PDB entry 8QPK | electron microscopy, 4.20 A resolution (low resolution: residue-level contacts below are approximate; hydrogen-bond / salt-bridge calls are withheld) | chains A and z of the 16 polymer chains in the assembly

Chain A:
Name: Pre-mRNA-processing-splicing factor 8
Organism: Homo sapiens
Reference sequence: Q6P2Q9 (PRP8_HUMAN); residue numbers follow UniProt; this construct covers 1-2335
Amino-acid sequence (2335 residues; numbered 1 to 2335; the number before each row is that of its first residue):
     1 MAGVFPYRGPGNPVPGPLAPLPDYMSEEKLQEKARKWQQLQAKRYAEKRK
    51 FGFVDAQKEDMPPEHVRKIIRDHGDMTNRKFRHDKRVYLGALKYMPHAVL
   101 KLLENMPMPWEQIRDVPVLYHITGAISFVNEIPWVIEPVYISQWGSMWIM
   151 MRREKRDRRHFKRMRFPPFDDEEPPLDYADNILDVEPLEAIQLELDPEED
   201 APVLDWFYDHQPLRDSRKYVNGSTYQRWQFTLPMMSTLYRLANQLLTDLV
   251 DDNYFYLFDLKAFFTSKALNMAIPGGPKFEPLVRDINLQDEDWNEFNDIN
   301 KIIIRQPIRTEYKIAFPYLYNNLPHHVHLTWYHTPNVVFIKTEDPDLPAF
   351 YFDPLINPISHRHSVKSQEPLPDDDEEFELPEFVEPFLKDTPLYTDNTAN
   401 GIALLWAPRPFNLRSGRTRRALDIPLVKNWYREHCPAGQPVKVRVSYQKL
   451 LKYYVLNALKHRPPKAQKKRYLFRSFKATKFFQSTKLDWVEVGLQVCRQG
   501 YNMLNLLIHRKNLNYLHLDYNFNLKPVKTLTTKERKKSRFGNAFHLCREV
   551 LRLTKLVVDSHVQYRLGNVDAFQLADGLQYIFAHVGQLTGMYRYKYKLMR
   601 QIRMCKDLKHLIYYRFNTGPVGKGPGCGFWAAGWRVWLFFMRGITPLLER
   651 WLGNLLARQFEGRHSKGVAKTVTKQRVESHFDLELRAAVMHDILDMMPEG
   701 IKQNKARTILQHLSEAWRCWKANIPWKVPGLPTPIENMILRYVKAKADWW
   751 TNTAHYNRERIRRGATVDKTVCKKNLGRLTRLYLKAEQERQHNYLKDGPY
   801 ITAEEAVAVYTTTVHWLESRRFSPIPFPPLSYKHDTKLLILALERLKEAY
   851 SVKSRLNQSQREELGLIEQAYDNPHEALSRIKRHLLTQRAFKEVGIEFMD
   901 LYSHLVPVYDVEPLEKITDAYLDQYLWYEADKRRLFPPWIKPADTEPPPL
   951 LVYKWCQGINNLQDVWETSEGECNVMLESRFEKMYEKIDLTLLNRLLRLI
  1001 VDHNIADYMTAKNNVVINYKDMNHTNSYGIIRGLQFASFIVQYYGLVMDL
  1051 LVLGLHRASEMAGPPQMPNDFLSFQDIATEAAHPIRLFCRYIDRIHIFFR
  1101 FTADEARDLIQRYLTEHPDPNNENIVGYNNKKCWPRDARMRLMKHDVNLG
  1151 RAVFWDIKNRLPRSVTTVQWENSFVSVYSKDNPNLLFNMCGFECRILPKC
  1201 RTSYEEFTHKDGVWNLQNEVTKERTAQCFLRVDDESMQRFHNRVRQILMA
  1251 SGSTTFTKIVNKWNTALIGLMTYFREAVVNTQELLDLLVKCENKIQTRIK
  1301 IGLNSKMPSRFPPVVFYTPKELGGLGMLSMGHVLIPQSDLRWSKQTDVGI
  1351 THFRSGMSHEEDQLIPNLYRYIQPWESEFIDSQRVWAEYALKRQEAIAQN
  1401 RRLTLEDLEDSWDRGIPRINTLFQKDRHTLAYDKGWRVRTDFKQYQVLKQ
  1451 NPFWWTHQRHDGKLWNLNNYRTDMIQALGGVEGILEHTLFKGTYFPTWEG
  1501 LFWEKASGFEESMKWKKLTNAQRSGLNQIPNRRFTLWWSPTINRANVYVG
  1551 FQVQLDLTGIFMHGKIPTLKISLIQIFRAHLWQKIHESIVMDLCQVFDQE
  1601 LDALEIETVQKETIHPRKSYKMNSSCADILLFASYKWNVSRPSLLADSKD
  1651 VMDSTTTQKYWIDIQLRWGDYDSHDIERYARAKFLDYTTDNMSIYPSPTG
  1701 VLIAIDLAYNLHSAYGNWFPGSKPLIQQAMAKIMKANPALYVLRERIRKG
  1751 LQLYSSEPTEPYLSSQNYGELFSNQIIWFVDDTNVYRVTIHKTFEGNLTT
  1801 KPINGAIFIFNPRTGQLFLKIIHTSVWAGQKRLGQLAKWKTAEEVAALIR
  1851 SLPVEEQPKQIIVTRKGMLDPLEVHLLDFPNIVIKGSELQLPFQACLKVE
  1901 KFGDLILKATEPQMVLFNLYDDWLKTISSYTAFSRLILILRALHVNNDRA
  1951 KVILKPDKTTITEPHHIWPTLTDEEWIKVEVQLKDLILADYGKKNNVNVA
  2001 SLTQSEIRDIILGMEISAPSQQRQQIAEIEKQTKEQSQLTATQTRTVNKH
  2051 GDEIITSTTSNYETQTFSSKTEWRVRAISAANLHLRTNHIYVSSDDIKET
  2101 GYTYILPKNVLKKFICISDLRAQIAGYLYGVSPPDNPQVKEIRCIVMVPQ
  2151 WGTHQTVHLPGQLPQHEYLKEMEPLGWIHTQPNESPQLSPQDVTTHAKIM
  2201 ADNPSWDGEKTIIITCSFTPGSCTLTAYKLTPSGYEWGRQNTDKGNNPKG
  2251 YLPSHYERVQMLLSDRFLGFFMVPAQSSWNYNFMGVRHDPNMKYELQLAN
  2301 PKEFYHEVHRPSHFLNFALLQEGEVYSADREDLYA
Unresolved in the structure: 1-55, 661-674, 2017-2335
Residues lining bound ligands: inositol hexakisphosphate (IHP): Arg163, Tyr580, Lys609, Tyr613, Lys623
Swiss-Prot annotation at these positions:
  - region: Met1513 to Leu1526 (Important for branch point selection), Pro2301 to Ala2335 (Required for interaction with EFTUD2 and SNRNP200)
  - modified residue: Ala2 (N-acetylalanine), Ser859 (Phosphoserine), Ser1358 (Phosphoserine), Lys1425 (N6,N6-dimethyllysine), Lys1463 (N6-acetyllysine)
  - natural variant: Pro2301 (P2301T: In RP13), Phe2304 (F2304L: In RP13), His2309 (H2309P: In RP13; H2309R: In RP13), Arg2310 (R2310G: In RP13; R2310K: In RP13), Phe2314 (F2314L: In RP13), Tyr2334 (Y2334N: In RP13)
  - mutagenesis: Val1788 (V1788D: Strongly reduced interaction with RNA), Thr1789 (T1789P: Strongly reduced interaction with RNA)

Chain z:
Molecule: 5'ss oligo
Organism: Homo sapiens
Sequence (11 nucleotides; row label = number of the first residue in the row; note: 1 number in that range is skipped by the numbering (no residue carries it; nothing is unmodelled there); numbers below 1 keep their minus sign (A-3 is residue -3)):
    -3 AAG
     1 GUAAGUAU

Interface between chain A and chain z:
Pairs across the interface (23; chain A residue first):
  Thr532(A) - G1(z)
  Thr532(A) - U2(z)
  Lys533(A) - U2(z)
  Arg535(A) - G1(z)
  Lys536(A) - A-2(z)
  Lys536(A) - G-1(z)
  Lys536(A) - U2(z)
  Arg539(A) - A-3(z)
  Arg539(A) - A-2(z)
  Phe540(A) - A-3(z)
  Gly541(A) - A-3(z)
  Ser1305(A) - G-1(z)
  Ser1305(A) - G1(z)
  Lys1306(A) - G-1(z)
  Lys1306(A) - G1(z)
  Val1549(A) - G1(z)
  Gly1550(A) - G1(z)
  Phe1551(A) - G1(z)
  Val1553(A) - G1(z)
  Met1562(A) - G1(z)
  Gly1564(A) - G1(z)
  Lys1565(A) - G1(z)
  Lys1565(A) - U2(z)
Also at the interface, not in a pair above, chain A (22 interface residues in all): Asn542, Arg593, Met1307, Gln1552, His1563, Lys1570

Summary:
Chain A and chain z form an interface of 22 and 5 residues respectively. Chain A binds inositol
hexakisphosphate. UniProt lists 2 mutagenesis sites on chain A.
Here chain A is Pre-mRNA-processing-splicing factor 8 and chain z is 5'ss oligo, both from Homo sapiens. Entry
8QPK (Cryo-EM Structure of Pre-B+5'ss Complex (core part)) was determined by electron microscopy (same
publication as 8QOZ, 8QP8, 8QP9, 8QPA, 8QPB and 8QPE).
